4FVP - chain A; structure by X-ray diffraction, 2.01 A resolution.

== Chain A ==
Name: Tyrosine-protein kinase JAK2
Organism: Homo sapiens
Notes: EC 2.7.10.2; fragment: Jak2 pseudokinase domain
UniProt: O60674 (JAK2_HUMAN); residues 536-812 here = UniProt positions 536-812
Amino-acid sequence (289 residues; row label = number of the first residue in the row):
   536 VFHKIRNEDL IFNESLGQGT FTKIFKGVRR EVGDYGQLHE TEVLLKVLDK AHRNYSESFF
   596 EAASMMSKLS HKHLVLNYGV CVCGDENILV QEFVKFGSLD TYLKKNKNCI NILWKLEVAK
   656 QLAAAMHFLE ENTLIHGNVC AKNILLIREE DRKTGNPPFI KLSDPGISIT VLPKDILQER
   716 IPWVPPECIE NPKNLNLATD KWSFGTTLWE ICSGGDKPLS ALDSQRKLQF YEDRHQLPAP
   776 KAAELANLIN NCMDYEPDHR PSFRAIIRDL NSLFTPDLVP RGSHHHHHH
Unresolved in the structure: 810-824
Sequence notes: engineered mutation Ala659 (Trp in O60674), Ala777 (Trp in O60674), His794 (Phe in O60674); expression tag (813-824)
Swiss-Prot annotation at these positions:
  - site: Asp710, Ile711 (Breakpoint for translocation to form PCM1-JAK2 fusion protein)
  - modified residue: Tyr570 (Phosphotyrosine)
  - natural variant: Phe537 to Lys539 (sequence variant, change not given here; In myeloproliferative disorder with erythrocytosis), His538 to Lys539 (sequence variant, change not given here; In myeloproliferative disorder with erythrocytosis), Lys539 (K539L: In myeloproliferative disorder with erythrocytosis), Lys607 (K607N: In AML), Val617 (V617F: In PV, THCYT3 and AML; V617I: In THCYT3)
From the paper describing this entry:
  - contacts within the chain: Phe594-Ala598 (water-mediated contact), Thr555-Arg715 (hydrogen bond)
  - post-translational modification sites: Tyr570
  - disease-associated variants - V617F: increased signaling
  - mutagenesis - F594A, F595A, W659A/W777A/F794H: unchanged signaling
  - mutagenesis - F594A/V617F, F595A/V617F, F595A/R683G, V617F/F739R, V617F/N673D: decreased signaling
  - mutagenesis - F595A/V617F: decreased stability (from molecular simulation)
  - mutagenesis - F739R: increased signaling
  - mutagenesis - V617F: decreased catalytic activity (citing earlier work)

== Summary ==
From the paper: F594A/V617F, F595A/V617F and F595A/R683G, among others, reduce signaling; a modification site
at Tyr570; 10 substitutions were tested in all.
Chain A is Tyrosine-protein kinase JAK2 (Homo sapiens); the structure, Crystal structure of the Jak2
pseudokinase domain (apo form), was determined by X-ray diffraction (same publication as 4FVQ and 4FVR).
